PDB entry 4J7C | X-ray diffraction, 3.50 A resolution | chains E and I of the 10 polymer chains in the assembly

== Chain E ==
Name: Ktr system potassium uptake protein A
Organism: Bacillus subtilis
UniProtKB: O32080 (KTRA_BACSU); residues 1-222 here = UniProt positions 1-222
Amino-acid sequence (222 residues; numbered 1 to 222; the number before each row is that of its first residue):
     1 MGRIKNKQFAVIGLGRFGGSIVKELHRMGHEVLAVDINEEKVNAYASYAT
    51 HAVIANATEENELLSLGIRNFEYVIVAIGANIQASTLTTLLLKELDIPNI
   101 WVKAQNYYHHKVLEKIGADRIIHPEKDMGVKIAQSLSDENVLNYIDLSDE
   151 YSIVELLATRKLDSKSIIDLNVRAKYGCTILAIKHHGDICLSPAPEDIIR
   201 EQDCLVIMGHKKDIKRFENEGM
Disordered / not traced: 1-6
Sequence notes: engineered mutation Val22 (Cys in O32080)
Curated features (UniProtKB/Swiss-Prot):
  - binding site (NAD(+)): Arg16, Asp36 to Asn38, Asn56, Ala57, Ile78 to Ala80, Lys103 to Gln105, His109, Glu125
Residues lining bound ligands: ATP (adenosine-5'-triphosphate): Gly13, Leu14, Gly15, Arg16, Phe17, Gly18, Asp36, Ile37, Asn38, Lys41, Ala55, Asn56, Ala57, Thr58, Ala77, Ile78, Gly79, Ala80, Ala84, Lys103, Glu125
From the paper describing this entry:
  - binding site for ATP: Arg16

== Chain I ==
Name: Ktr system potassium uptake protein B
Organism: Bacillus subtilis
UniProtKB: O32081 (KTRB_BACSU); numbering as in UniProt (aligned over 1-445)
Amino-acid sequence (465 residues; each row starts with the number of its first residue; numbers below 1 keep their minus sign (Met-19 is residue -19)):
   -19 MGSSHHHHHHSSGLVPRGSHMTLQKDKVIKWVRFTPPQVLAIGFFLTIII
    31 GAVLLMLPISTTKPLSWIDALFTAASATTVTGLAVVDTGTQFTVFGQTVI
    81 MGLIQIGGLGFMTFAVLIVMILGKKIGLKERMLVQEALNQPTIGGVIGLV
   131 KVLFLFSISIELIAALILSIRLVPQYGWSSGLFASLFHAISAFNNAGFSL
   181 WPDNLMSYVGDPTVNLVITFLFITGGIGFTVLFDVMKNRRFKTFSLHTKL
   231 MLTGTLMLNAIAMLTVFILEYSNPGTLGHLHIVDKLWASYFQAVTPRTAG
   281 FNSLDFGSMREGTIVFTLLLMFIGAGSASTASGIKLTTFIVILTSVIAYL
   331 RGKKETVIFRRSIKYPIIIKALAVSVTSLFIVFLGIFALTITEQAPFLQI
   381 VFETFSAFGTVGLTMGLTPELTTAGKCIIIVIMFIGRIGPLTFVFSFAKT
   431 EQSNIRYPDGEVFTG
Disordered / not traced: -19 to 14, 103-104
Sequence notes: expression tag (-19 to 0)
Curated features (UniProtKB/Swiss-Prot):
  - mutagenesis: Arg436 to Gly445 (Loss of homodimerization)
Metal / ion sites: K+: Val60, Thr61, Asn175, Ala176, Thr278, Ala279, Thr390, Val391

== How chain E and chain I interact ==
Residue-residue contacts (17):
  Val42(E) with Pro438(I)
  Asn43(E) with Pro438(I); Asp439(I)
  Ala46(E) with Pro438(I), hydrophobic
  Ala52(E) with Tyr437(I); Pro438(I)
  Val53(E) with Ile435(I), hydrophobic; Arg436(I); Tyr437(I), hydrophobic
  Ile54(E) with Ile435(I); Arg436(I), hydrogen bond (backbone-backbone)
  Ala55(E) with Ile435(I), hydrophobic
  Asn61(E) with Asn434(I)
  Glu62(E) with Asn434(I); Ile435(I)
  Ser65(E) with Ile435(I)
  Leu66(E) with Ile435(I), hydrophobic
Interface residues without a listed pair, chain I (7 interface residues in all): Ser433

== Summary ==
The interface between chain E and chain I involves 11 residues on one side and 7 on the other, with 1 hydrogen
bond. Its one hydrogen bond, Ile54(E)-Arg436(I), is backbone to backbone. Bound to chain E: ATP. The paper
reports a binding site for ATP at Arg16(E).
Chain E is Ktr system potassium uptake protein A and chain I is Ktr system potassium uptake protein B, both
from Bacillus subtilis; the structure, KtrAB potassium transporter from Bacillus subtilis, was determined by
X-ray diffraction, deposited together with 4J90 and 4J91.
